PDB entry 8U1X | electron microscopy, 2.70 A resolution | chains B and C of the 3 polymer chains in the assembly

[Chain B]
Protein: Serine/threonine-protein phosphatase 2A 56 kDa regulatory subunit delta isoform
Source organism: Homo sapiens
UniProtKB: Q14738 (2A5D_HUMAN); residues 1-602 here = UniProt positions 1-602
Sequence (602 residues; numbered 1 to 602; the number before each row is that of its first residue):
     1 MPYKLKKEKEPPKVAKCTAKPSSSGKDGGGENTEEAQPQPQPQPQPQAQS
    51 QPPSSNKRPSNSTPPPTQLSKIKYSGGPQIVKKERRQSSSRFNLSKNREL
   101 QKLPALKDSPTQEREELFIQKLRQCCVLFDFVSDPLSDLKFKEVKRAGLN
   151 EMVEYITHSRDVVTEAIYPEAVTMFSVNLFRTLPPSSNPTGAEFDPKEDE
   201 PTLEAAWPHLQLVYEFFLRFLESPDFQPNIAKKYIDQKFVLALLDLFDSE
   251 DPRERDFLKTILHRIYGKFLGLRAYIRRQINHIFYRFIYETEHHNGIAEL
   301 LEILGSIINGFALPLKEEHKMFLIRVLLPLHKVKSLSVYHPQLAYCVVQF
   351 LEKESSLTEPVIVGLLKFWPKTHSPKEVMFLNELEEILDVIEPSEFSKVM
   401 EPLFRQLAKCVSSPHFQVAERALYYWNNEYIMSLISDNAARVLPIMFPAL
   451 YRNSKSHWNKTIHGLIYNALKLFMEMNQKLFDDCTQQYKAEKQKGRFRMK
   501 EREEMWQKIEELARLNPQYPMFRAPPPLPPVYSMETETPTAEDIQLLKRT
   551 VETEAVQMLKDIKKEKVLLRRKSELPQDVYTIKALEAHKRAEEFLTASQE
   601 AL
Not modelled in the structure: 1-60, 513-565, 602
Construct notes: engineered mutation Lys197 (Glu in Q14738)
Swiss-Prot annotation at these positions:
  - region: Gln37 to Pro52 (8 X 2 AA approximate tandem repeats of Q-P)
  - motif: Arg523 to Pro530 (SH3-binding), Lys548 to Glu565 (Nuclear localization signal)
  - modified residue: Thr63 (Phosphothreonine), Ser88 (Phosphoserine), Ser89 (Phosphoserine), Ser90 (Phosphoserine), Ser573 (Phosphoserine), Ser598 (Phosphoserine)
  - natural variant: Pro53 (P53S: Found in a patient with delayed psychomotor development, no speech and cataracts), Glu198 (E198K: In HJS1), Glu200 (E200K: In HJS1), Pro201 (P201R: In HJS1), Trp207 (W207R: In HJS1)

[Chain C]
Protein: Serine/threonine-protein phosphatase 2A catalytic subunit alpha isoform
Source organism: Homo sapiens
Notes: EC 3.1.3.16
UniProtKB: P67775 (PP2AA_HUMAN); residues 1-309 here = UniProt positions 1-309
Sequence (309 residues; row label = number of the first residue in the row):
     1 MDEKVFTKELDQWIEQLNECKQLSESQVKSLCEKAKEILTKESNVQEVRC
    51 PVTVCGDVHGQFHDLMELFRIGGKSPDTNYLFMGDYVDRGYYSVETVTLL
   101 VALKVRYRERITILRGNHESRQITQVYGFYDECLRKYGNANVWKYFTDLF
   151 DYLPLTALVDGQIFCLHGGLSPSIDTLDHIRALDRLQEVPHEGPMCDLLW
   201 SDPDDRGGWGISPRGAGYTFGQDISETFNHANGLTLVSRAHQLVMEGYNW
   251 CHDRNVVTIFSAPNYCYRCGNQAAIMELDDTLKYSFLQFDPAPRRGEPHV
   301 TRRTPDYFL
Not modelled in the structure: 1
Ion coordination: Mn2+ site 1: Asp57, Asp85; Mn2+ site 2: Asp85, Asn117, His167, His241
Swiss-Prot annotation at these positions:
  - active site: His118 (Proton donor)
  - binding site (Mn(2+)): Asp57, His59, Asp85, Asn117, His167, His241
  - binding site (Zn(2+)): Asp57, His59, Asp85
  - binding site (Fe(3+)): Asp85, Asn117, His167, His241
  - modified residue: Tyr307 (Phosphotyrosine), Leu309 (Leucine methyl ester)
  - natural variant: Gly60 (G60V: In HJS3; uncertain significance), Asp88 (D88G: In HJS3), Gln122 (Q122H: In HJS3), Gln125 to Leu309 (deletion: In HJS3), Tyr127 (Y127C: In HJS3), Asp131 (D131H: In HJS3), His191 (H191R: In HJS3), Arg214 to Leu309 (deletion: In HJS3), Asp223 (D223H: In HJS3; D223V: In HJS3), Tyr265 (Y265C: In HJS3), Phe308 (F308FF: In HJS3)
  - mutagenesis: Asp85 (D85N: Loss of phosphatase activity), Leu309 (L309A: Loss of binding to PP2A B-alpha regulatory subunit)

[How chain B and chain C interact]
Pairs across the interface (60):
  Ile80(B) with Leu243(C); Met245(C), hydrophobic
  Lys82(B) with Arg268(C)
  Ala192(B) with Tyr91(C)
  Glu193(B) with Tyr91(C); Tyr267(C)
  Phe194(B) with Tyr267(C); Arg268(C)
  Asp195(B) with Arg268(C), hydrogen bond (backbone-side chain)
  Glu198(B) with Arg268(C), hydrogen bond (backbone-side chain)
  Asp199(B) with Arg268(C), salt bridge
  Ile288(B) with Arg302(C), hydrogen bond (backbone-side chain)
  Tyr289(B) with Arg302(C), hydrogen bond (backbone-side chain)
  Glu290(B) with Arg302(C)
  Glu292(B) with Arg302(C), salt bridge
  Lys332(B) with Arg303(C); Tyr307(C)
  Lys334(B) with Arg303(C)
  Lys367(B) with Tyr307(C)
  Phe368(B) with Tyr307(C), hydrophobic
  Trp369(B) with Tyr307(C)
  Pro370(B) with Asp306(C)
  Lys371(B) with Leu134(C); Asp306(C), hydrogen bond (backbone-backbone); Tyr307(C); Leu309(C)
  Thr372(B) with Asp131(C); Arg135(C); Asp306(C), hydrogen bond (backbone-backbone)
  Ser374(B) with Tyr130(C); Asp131(C), hydrogen bond
  Pro375(B) with Asp131(C)
  Lys376(B) with Asp306(C), salt bridge
  Pro414(B) with Gln125(C), hydrogen bond (backbone-side chain); Tyr130(C)
  His415(B) with Gln125(C), hydrogen bond (side chain-backbone); Tyr130(C)
  Phe416(B) with Gln122(C); Gln125(C), hydrogen bond (backbone-side chain)
  Trp458(B) with Arg121(C); Gln122(C); Gln125(C); Trp143(C)
  Leu568(B) with Val126(C); Trp200(C), hydrophobic; Arg214(C); Ala216(C), hydrophobic
  Leu569(B) with Gln122(C)
  Arg570(B) with Val126(C)
  Arg571(B) with Val126(C), hydrogen bond (side chain-backbone); Tyr127(C); Gly128(C)
  Lys572(B) with Arg89(C), hydrogen bond (backbone-side chain); Tyr127(C)
  Glu574(B) with Arg89(C), salt bridge; Leu243(C); Tyr265(C), hydrogen bond
  Leu575(B) with Arg268(C)
  Pro576(B) with Met245(C), hydrophobic; Cys269(C)
Interface residues without a listed pair, chain B (45 interface residues in all): Asn188, Pro189, Glu200, Val333, His373, Ser413, Gln417, Asn459, Val567, Ser573
Interface residues without a listed pair, chain C (30 interface residues in all): Ile123, Ala140, His191

[Summary]
Chain B and chain C form an interface of 45 and 30 residues respectively, with 13 hydrogen bonds and 4 salt
bridges. Polar pairs include Asp199(B)-Arg268(C), Glu292(B)-Arg302(C) and Lys376(B)-Asp306(C).
Chain B is Serine/threonine-protein phosphatase 2A 56 kDa regulatory subunit delta isoform and chain C is
Serine/threonine-protein phosphatase 2A catalytic subunit alpha isoform, both from Homo sapiens; the
structure, The structure of the PP2A-B56Delta holoenzyme mutant - E197K, was determined by electron
microscopy, deposited together with 8U89.
